1H3W - chain M; structure by X-ray diffraction, 2.85 A resolution.

# Chain M
Name: Ig gamma-1 chain C region
Organism: Homo sapiens
Notes: fragment: ch2, ch3, residues 225-447
Amino-acid sequence (223 residues; numbered 225 to 447; the number before each row is that of its first residue):
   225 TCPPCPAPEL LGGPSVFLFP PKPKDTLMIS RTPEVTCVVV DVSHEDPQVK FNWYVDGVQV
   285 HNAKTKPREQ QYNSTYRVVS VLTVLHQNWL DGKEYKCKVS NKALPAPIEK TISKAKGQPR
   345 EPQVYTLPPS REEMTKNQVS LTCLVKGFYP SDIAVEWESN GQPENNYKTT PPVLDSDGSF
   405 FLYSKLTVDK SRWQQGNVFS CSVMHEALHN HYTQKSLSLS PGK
Not modelled in the structure: 225-237, 444-447
Disulfides: Cys261-Cys321, Cys367-Cys425
Covalent attachments: glycan linked to Asn297

# Overview
N-acetylglucosamine is covalently linked to Asn297.
Chain M is Ig gamma-1 chain C region (Homo sapiens); the structure, Structural analysis of human IgG-Fc
glycoforms reveals a correlation between glycosylation and structural integrity, was determined by X-ray
diffraction, deposited together with 1H3T, 1H3U, 1H3V, 1H3Y and 1H3X.
